6PIK - chains C and D of the 8 polymer chains in the assembly; structure by electron microscopy, 7.80 A resolution (low resolution: residue-level contacts below are approximate; hydrogen-bond / salt-bridge calls are withheld).

== Chain C (and D) ==
Protein: Bifunctional polymyxin resistance protein ArnA
Organism: Escherichia coli DH5[alpha]
Notes: EC 2.1.2.13, 1.1.1.305; chain D of this document is another copy of the same molecule, construct and numbering; everything in this record applies to it too
Reference sequence: A0A3W2RQG2 (A0A3W2RQG2_ECOLX); numbering as in UniProt (aligned over 1-300)
Sequence (300 residues; each row starts with the number of its first residue):
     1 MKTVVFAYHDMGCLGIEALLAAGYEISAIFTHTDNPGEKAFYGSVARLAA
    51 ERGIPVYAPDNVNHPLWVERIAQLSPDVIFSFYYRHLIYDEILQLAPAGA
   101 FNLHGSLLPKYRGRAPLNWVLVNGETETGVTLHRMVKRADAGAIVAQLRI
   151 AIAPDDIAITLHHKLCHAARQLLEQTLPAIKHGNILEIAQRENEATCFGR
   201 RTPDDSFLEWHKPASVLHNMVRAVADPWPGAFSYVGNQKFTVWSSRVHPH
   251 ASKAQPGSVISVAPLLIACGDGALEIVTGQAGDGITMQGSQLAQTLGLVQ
Unresolved in the structure: 35-40, 250-252

== Chain C / chain D interface ==
Contacting residue pairs (32):
  Ala46(C) - Ile285(D)
  Ala46(C) - Thr286(D)
  Ala50(C) - Thr278(D)
  Ala50(C) - Thr286(D)
  Ala50(C) - Met287(D)
  Ala50(C) - Gln288(D)
  Glu51(C) - Thr278(D)
  Gly53(C) - Gln288(D)
  Ile54(C) - Gln288(D)
  Ile54(C) - Gln291(D)
  Pro55(C) - Gln291(D)
  Val56(C) - Ile285(D)
  Val56(C) - Thr286(D)
  Val56(C) - Gln291(D)
  Tyr57(C) - Ile285(D)
  Ala58(C) - Ile285(D)
  Thr278(C) - Ala50(D)
  Ile285(C) - Ala46(D)
  Ile285(C) - Val56(D)
  Ile285(C) - Tyr57(D)
  Ile285(C) - Ala58(D)
  Thr286(C) - Ala46(D)
  Thr286(C) - Ala50(D)
  Thr286(C) - Val56(D)
  Met287(C) - Ala50(D)
  Gln288(C) - Ala50(D)
  Gln288(C) - Gly53(D)
  Gln288(C) - Ile54(D)
  Gln291(C) - Ile54(D)
  Gln291(C) - Pro55(D)
  Gln291(C) - Val56(D)
  Gln291(C) - Tyr57(D)
Other interface residues (no listed pair), chain C (16 interface residues in all): Arg47
Other interface residues (no listed pair), chain D (17 interface residues in all): Thr33, Arg47, Glu51

== Overview ==
Chain C and chain D form an interface of 16 and 17 residues respectively.
Both chains are Bifunctional polymyxin resistance protein ArnA (Escherichia coli DH5[alpha]). Entry 6PIK
(Tetrameric cryo-EM ArnA) was determined by electron microscopy (same publication as 6PIH).
